Entry 2VDN (X-ray diffraction, 2.90 A resolution); this record covers chains A and H of the 5 polymer chains in the assembly.

== Chain A ==
Name: Integrin alpha-iib
From: Homo sapiens
Notes: fragment: headpiece, residues 32-483
UniProtKB: P08514 (ITA2B_HUMAN); residues 1-452 here correspond to UniProt positions 32-483 (UniProt number = residue number + 31)
Sequence (452 residues; numbered 1 to 452; the number before each row is that of its first residue):
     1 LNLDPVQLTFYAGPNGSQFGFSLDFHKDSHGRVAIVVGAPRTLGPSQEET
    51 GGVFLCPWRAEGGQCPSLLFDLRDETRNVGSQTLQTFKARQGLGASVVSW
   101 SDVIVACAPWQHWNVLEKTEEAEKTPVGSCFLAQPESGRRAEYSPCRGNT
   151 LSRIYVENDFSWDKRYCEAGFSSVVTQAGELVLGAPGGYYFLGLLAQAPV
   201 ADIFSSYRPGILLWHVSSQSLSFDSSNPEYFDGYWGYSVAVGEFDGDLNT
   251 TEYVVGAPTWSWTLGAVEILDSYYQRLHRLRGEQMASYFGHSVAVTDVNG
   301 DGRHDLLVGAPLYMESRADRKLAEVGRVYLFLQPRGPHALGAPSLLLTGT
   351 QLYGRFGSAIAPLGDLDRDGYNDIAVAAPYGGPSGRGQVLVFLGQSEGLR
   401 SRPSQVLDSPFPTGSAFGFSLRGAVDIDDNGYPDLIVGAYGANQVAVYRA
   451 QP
Disulfides: Cys56-Cys65, Cys107-Cys130, Cys146-Cys167
Covalently attached groups: N-acetylglucosamine (NAG) linked to Asn15, Asn249
Ion coordination: Ca2+ site 1: Glu243, Asp245, Asp247, Thr250, Glu252; Ca2+ site 2: Asp297, Asn299, Asp301, Arg303, Asp305; Ca2+ site 3: Asp365, Asp367, Asp369, Tyr371, Asp373; Ca2+ site 4: Asp426, Asp428, Asn430, Tyr432, Asp434
UniProt features mapped onto this chain:
  - binding site (Ca(2+)): Glu243, Asp245, Asp247, Thr250, Glu252, Asp297, Asn299, Asp301, Arg303, Asp305, Asp365, Asp367, Asp369, Tyr371, Asp373, Asp426, Asp428, Asn430, Tyr432, Asp434
  - glycosylation (N-linked (GlcNAc...) asparagine): Asn15, Asn249

== Chain H ==
Name: Monoclonal antibody 10E5 heavy chain
From: Mus musculus
Notes: antibody fragment or engineered binder
Sequence (221 residues; each row starts with the number of its first residue):
     1 EVQLQQSGAELVKPGASVKLSCTASGFNIKDTYVHWVKQRPEQGLEWIGR
    51 IDPANGYTKYDPKFQGKATITADTSSNTAYLQLSSLTSEDTAVYYCVRPL
   101 YDYYAMDYWGQGTSVTVSSAKTTAPSVYPLAPVCGDTTGSSVTLGCLVKG
   151 YFPEPVTLTWNSGSLSSGVHTFPAVLQSDLYTLSSSVTVTSSTWPSQSIT
   201 CNVAHPASSTKVDKKIEPRGP
Disordered / not traced: 135-136
Disulfides: Cys22-Cys96, Cys146-Cys201

== Interface between chain A and chain H ==
Contacting residue pairs - 21 pairs, chain A then chain H:
  Arg77(A) - Asp102(H)  salt bridge
  Arg77(A) - Tyr104(H)
  Val79(A) - Tyr104(H)  hydrophobic
  Gly80(A) - Tyr104(H)
  Gln82(A) - Tyr104(H)  hydrogen bond
  Leu84(A) - Tyr104(H)
  Asn149(A) - Tyr33(H)  hydrogen bond
  Asn149(A) - Tyr104(H)  hydrogen bond
  Ile154(A) - Tyr57(H)
  Asn158(A) - Tyr57(H)  hydrogen bond
  Ser205(A) - Tyr101(H)  hydrogen bond (backbone-side chain)
  Ser206(A) - Tyr101(H)
  Ile211(A) - Asp102(H)
  Leu213(A) - Tyr103(H)  hydrogen bond (backbone-backbone)
  Leu213(A) - Tyr104(H)
  Trp214(A) - Tyr101(H)
  Trp214(A) - Tyr103(H)
  His215(A) - Asp31(H)  hydrogen bond (side chain-backbone)
  His215(A) - Thr32(H)
  His215(A) - Tyr101(H)  hydrogen bond (backbone-backbone)
  His215(A) - Tyr103(H)
Also at the interface, not in a pair above, chain A (15 interface residues in all): Glu117
Also at the interface, not in a pair above, chain H (11 interface residues in all): Lys59, Pro99, Leu100

== In short ==
15 residues of chain A and 11 residues of chain H are in contact; the contacts include 8 hydrogen bonds and 1
salt bridge. Polar contacts include Arg77(A)-Asp102(H), Gln82(A)-Tyr104(H) and Asn149(A)-Tyr33(H).
N-acetylglucosamine is covalently linked to Asn15(A) and Asn249(A).
Here chain A is Integrin alpha-iib (Homo sapiens) and chain H is Monoclonal antibody 10E5 heavy chain (Mus
musculus). Entry 2VDN (Re-refinement of Integrin AlphaIIbBeta3 Headpiece Bound to Antagonist Eptifibatide) was
determined by X-ray diffraction together with 2VC2, 2VDK, 2VDL, 2VDM, 2VDO, 2VDP, 2VDQ and 2VDR from the same
study.
